Entry 5X0N (X-ray diffraction, 2.99 A resolution); this record covers chains A and D.

Chain A (and D):
Protein: LysR family transcriptional regulator
From: Vibrio vulnificus
Notes: chain D of this document is another copy of the same molecule, construct and numbering; everything in this record applies to it too
UniProtKB: A0A087IWB4 (A0A087IWB4_VIBVL); residues 88-291 here = UniProt positions 88-291
Sequence (207 residues; row label = number of the first residue in the row):
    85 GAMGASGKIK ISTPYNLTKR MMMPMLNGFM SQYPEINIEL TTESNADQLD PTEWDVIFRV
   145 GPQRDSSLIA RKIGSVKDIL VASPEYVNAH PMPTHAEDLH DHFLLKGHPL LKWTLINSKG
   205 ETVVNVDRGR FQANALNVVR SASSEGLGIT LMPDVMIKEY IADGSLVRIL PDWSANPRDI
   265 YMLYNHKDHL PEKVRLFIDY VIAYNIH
Disordered / not traced: 85-91, 128-134, 271-274, 289-291 (chain D: 85-89, 149-150, 289-291)
Differences from the reference sequence: expression tag (85-87); engineered mutation Ser227 (Cys in A0A087IWB4)

How chain A and chain D interact:
Residue-residue contacts (59; chain A residue first):
  Lys92(A) with Arg212(D); Gln216(D), hydrogen bond
  Tyr99(A) with Tyr99(D)
  Thr102(A) with Val222(D)
  Lys103(A) with Asn221(D), hydrogen bond (side chain-backbone); Ser225(D)
  Met107(A) with Val222(D)
  Asn111(A) with Ser225(D); Ala226(D); Leu231(D)
  Met114(A) with Arg214(D), hydrogen bond (backbone-side chain); Phe215(D), hydrophobic; Leu231(D), hydrophobic
  Pro118(A) with Arg214(D)
  Ile120(A) with Arg214(D)
  Asn121(A) with Gly213(D); Arg214(D)
  Ile122(A) with Arg214(D), hydrogen bond (backbone-backbone); Phe215(D); Gln216(D), hydrogen bond (backbone-backbone)
  Glu123(A) with Gln216(D)
  Leu124(A) with Phe215(D), hydrophobic; Gln216(D), hydrogen bond (backbone-backbone); Ala217(D); Asn218(D), hydrogen bond (backbone-backbone)
  Thr125(A) with Asn218(D)
  Thr126(A) with Tyr99(D), hydrogen bond; Asn218(D), hydrogen bond (backbone-side chain)
  Phe187(A) with Pro118(D)
  Arg212(A) with Gly91(D); Lys92(D); Asn121(D)
  Gly213(A) with Asn121(D)
  Arg214(A) with Met114(D), hydrogen bond (side chain-backbone); Pro118(D); Ile120(D); Asn121(D); Ile122(D), hydrogen bond (backbone-backbone)
  Phe215(A) with Met114(D), hydrophobic; Ile122(D); Leu124(D), hydrophobic
  Gln216(A) with Ile122(D), hydrogen bond (backbone-backbone); Glu123(D); Leu124(D), hydrogen bond (backbone-backbone)
  Ala217(A) with Leu124(D)
  Asn218(A) with Leu124(D), hydrogen bond (backbone-backbone); Thr125(D); Thr126(D), hydrogen bond
  Asn221(A) with Lys103(D)
  Val222(A) with Thr102(D); Met107(D), hydrophobic
  Arg224(A) with Lys103(D)
  Ser225(A) with Lys103(D); Met107(D); Asn111(D), hydrogen bond (backbone-side chain)
  Ala226(A) with Asn111(D)
  Glu229(A) with Asn111(D)
  Leu231(A) with Asn111(D); Met114(D), hydrophobic
Other interface residues (no listed pair), chain A (32 interface residues in all): Leu110, Ser115
Other interface residues (no listed pair), chain D (31 interface residues in all): Ser115, Phe187, Glu229

Summary:
Chain A and chain D form an interface of 32 and 31 residues respectively, with 16 hydrogen bonds. Polar pairs
include Lys92(A)-Gln216(D), Lys103(A)-Asn221(D) and Met114(A)-Arg214(D).
Both chains are LysR family transcriptional regulator (Vibrio vulnificus). Entry 5X0N (Regulatory domain of
variant C227S AphB from Vibrio vulnificus) was determined by X-ray diffraction, deposited together with 5X0O
and 5FHK.
